PDB entry 6CRQ | electron microscopy, 4.20 A resolution (low resolution: residue-level contacts below are approximate; hydrogen-bond / salt-bridge calls are withheld) | chains A and F of the 12 polymer chains in the assembly

# Chain A (and F)
Molecule: Envelope glycoprotein gp160
From: Human immunodeficiency virus 1
Notes: chain F of this document is another copy of the same molecule, construct and numbering; everything in this record applies to it too
UniProt: Q2N0S5 (Q2N0S5_9HIV1); the construct lacks a stretch of the UniProt sequence and is renumbered around it, so the offset changes along the chain: 32-140 = UniProt 31-139; 149-184 = UniProt 140-175; 188-309 = UniProt 187-308; 312-321 = UniProt 309-318; 2 more segments
Chain sequence (480 residues; row label = number of the first residue in the row; note: 14 numbers in that range are skipped by the numbering (no residue carries them; nothing is unmodelled there); a row labelled like 184A-184K holds insertion residues (184A, then the next letters in order)):
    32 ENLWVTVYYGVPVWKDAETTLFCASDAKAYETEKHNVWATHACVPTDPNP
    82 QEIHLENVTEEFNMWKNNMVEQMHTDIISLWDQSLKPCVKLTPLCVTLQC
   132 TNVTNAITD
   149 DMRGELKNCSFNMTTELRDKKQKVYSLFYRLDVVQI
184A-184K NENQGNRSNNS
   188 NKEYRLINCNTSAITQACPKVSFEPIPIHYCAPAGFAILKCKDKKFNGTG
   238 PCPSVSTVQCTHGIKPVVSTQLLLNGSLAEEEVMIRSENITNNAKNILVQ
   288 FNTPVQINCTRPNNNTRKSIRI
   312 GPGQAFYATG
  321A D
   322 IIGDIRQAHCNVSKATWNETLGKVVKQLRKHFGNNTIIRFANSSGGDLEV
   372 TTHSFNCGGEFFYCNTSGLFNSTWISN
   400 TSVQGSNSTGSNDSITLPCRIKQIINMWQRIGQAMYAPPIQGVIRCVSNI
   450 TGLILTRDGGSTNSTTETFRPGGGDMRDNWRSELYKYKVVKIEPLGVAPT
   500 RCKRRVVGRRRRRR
Disordered / not traced: 32, 149, 184A-184K, 400-410, 508-513
Disulfides: Cys-119/Cys-205, Cys-126/Cys-196, Cys-131/Cys-157, Cys-218/Cys-247, Cys-228/Cys-239, Cys-296/Cys-331, Cys-378/Cys-445, Cys-385/Cys-418
Glycans and other covalent adducts: N-acetylglucosamine (NAG) linked to Asn-88, Asn-133, Asn-156, Asn-160, Asn-197, Asn-234, Asn-262, Asn-295, Asn-301, Asn-332, Asn-339, Asn-363, Asn-386, Asn-448; glycan linked to Asn-276
Differences from the reference sequence: conflict Ala-137 (Asn136 in Q2N0S5), Asn-332 (Thr330 in Q2N0S5), Cys-501 (Ala498 in Q2N0S5); expression tag (509-513)
Reported in the primary citation:
  - self-association interface (contacts with another copy of this molecule); pairs are residue here / residue on that copy: Arg-166/Lys-169
  - contacts within the chain: Lys-155/Arg-178, Lys-227/Lys-229, Lys-227/Lys-485, Lys-229/Lys-485
  - conformationally variable residues (loop rearrangement): Asn-160 to Lys-171

# How chain A and chain F interact
Residue-residue contacts (19):
  Cys-126(A) / Glu-164(F)
  Cys-126(A) / Leu-165(F)
  Cys-126(A) / Arg-166(F)
  Val-127(A) / Leu-165(F)
  Val-127(A) / Arg-166(F)
  Val-127(A) / Asp-167(F)
  Thr-128(A) / Leu-165(F)
  Thr-128(A) / Asp-167(F)
  Asn-160(A) / Arg-166(F)
  Lys-169(A) / Arg-166(F)
  Arg-192(A) / Leu-165(F)
  Cys-196(A) / Glu-164(F)
  Cys-196(A) / Pro-313(F)
  Asn-197(A) / Gly-314(F)
  Thr-198(A) / Pro-313(F)
  Thr-198(A) / Gly-314(F)
  Ser-199(A) / Pro-313(F)
  Ser-199(A) / Gly-314(F)
  Ser-199(A) / Gln-315(F)
Other interface residues (no listed pair), chain A (13 interface residues in all): Thr-123, Thr-162, Ile-184
Other interface residues (no listed pair), chain F (8 interface residues in all): Lys-168

# Summary
Chain A and chain F form an interface of 13 and 8 residues respectively. Covalently linked
N-acetylglucosamine: at Asn-88(A), Asn-133(A), Asn-156(A), Asn-160(A), Asn-197(A) and Asn-234(A) and 8 more.
The paper reports conformational variability at Asn-160(A); a self-association interface involving Arg-166(A).
Chain A and chain F are both Envelope glycoprotein gp160 (Human immunodeficiency virus 1); the structure,
Glutaraldehyde-treated BG505 SOSIP.664 Env in complex with PGV04 Fab, was determined by electron microscopy.
